PDB entry 7TCN | electron microscopy, 4.10 A resolution (low resolution: residue-level contacts below are approximate; hydrogen-bond / salt-bridge calls are withheld) | chains C and D of the 12 polymer chains in the assembly

[Chain C]
Molecule: CH235.12 Fab Heavy Chain
From: Homo sapiens
Notes: antibody fragment or engineered binder
Amino-acid sequence (225 residues; numbered 1 to 216 plus 9 insertion-coded residues; the number before each row is that of its first residue; a row labelled like 82A-82C holds insertion residues (82A, then the next letters in order)):
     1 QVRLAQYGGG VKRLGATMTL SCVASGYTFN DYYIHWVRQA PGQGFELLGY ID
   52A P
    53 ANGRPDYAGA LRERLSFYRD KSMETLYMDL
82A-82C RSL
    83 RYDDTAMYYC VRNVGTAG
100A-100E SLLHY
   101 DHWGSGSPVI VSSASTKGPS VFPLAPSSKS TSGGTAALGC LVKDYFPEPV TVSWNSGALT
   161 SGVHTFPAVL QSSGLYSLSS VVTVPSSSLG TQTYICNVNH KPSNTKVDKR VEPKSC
Not modelled in the structure: 129-133
Cystine bridges: Cys22-Cys92, Cys140-Cys196

[Chain D]
Molecule: CH235.12 Fab Light Chain
From: Homo sapiens
Notes: antibody fragment or engineered binder
Amino-acid sequence (213 residues; each row starts with the number of its first residue; note: 1 number in that range is skipped by the numbering (no residue carries it; nothing is unmodelled there)):
     1 EIVLTQSPAT LSASPGERVT LTCRASRSVR NNVAWYQHKG GQSPRLLIYD ASTRAAGVPA
    61 RFSGSASGTE FTLAISNLES EDFTVYFCLQ YNNW
    96 WTFGQGTRVD IKRTVAAPSV FIFPPSDEQL KSGTASVVCL LNNFYPREAK VQWKVDNALQ
   156 SGNSQESVTE QDSKDSTYSL SSTLTLSKAD YEKHKVYACE VTHQGLSSPV TKSFNRGEC
Not modelled in the structure: 213-214
Cystine bridges: Cys23-Cys88, Cys134-Cys194

[Chain C / chain D interface]
Contacting residue pairs - 56 pairs, chain C then chain D:
  His35(C) - Trp96(D)
  Gln39(C) - His38(D)
  Gly44(C) - Gln100(D)
  Phe45(C) - His38(D)
  Phe45(C) - Phe98(D)
  Leu47(C) - Trp94(D)
  Leu47(C) - Trp96(D)
  Tyr91(C) - Gln42(D)
  Asn95(C) - Trp96(D)
  Leu100B(C) - Trp96(D)
  Leu100C(C) - Tyr91(D)
  Leu100C(C) - Trp96(D)
  His100D(C) - Leu46(D)
  His100D(C) - Tyr49(D)
  His100D(C) - Trp96(D)
  Tyr100E(C) - Tyr36(D)
  Tyr100E(C) - Leu46(D)
  Tyr100E(C) - Leu89(D)
  Tyr100E(C) - Trp96(D)
  Tyr100E(C) - Phe98(D)
  Trp103(C) - Tyr36(D)
  Trp103(C) - Ser43(D)
  Trp103(C) - Pro44(D)
  Trp103(C) - Phe98(D)
  Gly104(C) - Ser43(D)
  Ser105(C) - Ser43(D)
  Phe122(C) - Ser121(D)
  Phe122(C) - Gln124(D)
  Pro123(C) - Ser121(D)
  Leu124(C) - Phe118(D)
  Leu124(C) - Val133(D)
  Ala125(C) - Phe118(D)
  Thr135(C) - Phe116(D)
  Ala136(C) - Phe116(D)
  Ala137(C) - Phe116(D)
  Ala137(C) - Phe118(D)
  Ala137(C) - Leu135(D)
  Leu138(C) - Phe118(D)
  Leu141(C) - Gln124(D)
  Leu141(C) - Ser131(D)
  Lys143(C) - Gln124(D)
  His164(C) - Asn137(D)
  His164(C) - Asn138(D)
  His164(C) - Ser174(D)
  Phe166(C) - Leu135(D)
  Phe166(C) - Ser162(D)
  Phe166(C) - Thr164(D)
  Phe166(C) - Ser174(D)
  Phe166(C) - Leu175(D)
  Phe166(C) - Ser176(D)
  Val169(C) - Gln160(D)
  Val169(C) - Ser162(D)
  Val181(C) - Leu135(D)
  Thr183(C) - Asn137(D)
  Lys209(C) - Glu123(D)
  Lys214(C) - Asp122(D)
Interface residues without a listed pair, chain C (39 interface residues in all): Val37, Glu46, Tyr50, Asp58, Tyr59, Ala60, Asp101, Pro167
Interface residues without a listed pair, chain D (36 interface residues in all): Phe87, Gly99, Pro120, Glu161, Val163, Asp167

[Overview]
Chain C and chain D form an interface of 39 and 36 residues respectively.
Chain C is CH235.12 Fab Heavy Chain and chain D is CH235.12 Fab Light Chain, both from Homo sapiens; the
structure, Cryo-EM structure of CH235.12 in complex with HIV-1 Env trimer CH505TF.N279K.SOSIP.664 with
high-mannose glycans, was determined by electron microscopy.
